Entry 7NS6 (electron microscopy, 3.18 A resolution); this record covers chains H and I of the 12 polymer chains in the assembly.

Chain H:
Name: Fu2 nanobody
Source organism: Vicugna pacos
Notes: antibody fragment or engineered binder
Sequence (145 residues; row label = number of the first residue in the row):
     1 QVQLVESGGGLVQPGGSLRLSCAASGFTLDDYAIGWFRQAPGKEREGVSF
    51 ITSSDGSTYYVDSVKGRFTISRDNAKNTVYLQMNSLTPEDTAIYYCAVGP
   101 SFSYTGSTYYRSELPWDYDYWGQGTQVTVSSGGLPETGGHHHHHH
Not modelled in the structure: 134-145
Disulfide bonds: C22-C96

Chain I:
Name: Spike glycoprotein, Fibritin
Source organism: Severe acute respiratory syndrome coronavirus 2
UniProt: chimeric construct of P0DTC2, P10104: residues 1-1208 from P0DTC2 (SPIKE_SARS2) positions 1-1208 (same numbers); residues 1211-1237 from P10104 positions 458-484 (UniProt number = residue number - 753)
Sequence (1288 residues; each row starts with the number of its first residue):
     1 MFVFLVLLPLVSSQCVNLTTRTQLPPAYTNSFTRGVYYPDKVFRSSVLHS
    51 TQDLFLPFFSNVTWFHAIHVSGTNGTKRFDNPVLPFNDGVYFASTEKSNI
   101 IRGWIFGTTLDSKTQSLLIVNNATNVVIKVCEFQFCNDPFLGVYYHKNNK
   151 SWMESEFRVYSSANNCTFEYVSQPFLMDLEGKQGNFKNLREFVFKNIDGY
   201 FKIYSKHTPINLVRDLPQGFSALEPLVDLPIGINITRFQTLLALHRSYLT
   251 PGDSSSGWTAGAAAYYVGYLQPRTFLLKYNENGTITDAVDCALDPLSETK
   301 CTLKSFTVEKGIYQTSNFRVQPTESIVRFPNITNLCPFGEVFNATRFASV
   351 YAWNRKRISNCVADYSVLYNSASFSTFKCYGVSPTKLNDLCFTNVYADSF
   401 VIRGDEVRQIAPGQTGKIADYNYKLPDDFTGCVIAWNSNNLDSKVGGNYN
   451 YLYRLFRKSNLKPFERDISTEIYQAGSTPCNGVEGFNCYFPLQSYGFQPT
   501 NGVGYQPYRVVVLSFELLHAPATVCGPKKSTNLVKNKCVNFNFNGLTGTG
   551 VLTESNKKFLPFQQFGRDIADTTDAVRDPQTLEILDITPCSFGGVSVITP
   601 GTNTSNQVAVLYQDVNCTEVPVAIHADQLTPTWRVYSTGSNVFQTRAGCL
   651 IGAEHVNNSYECDIPIGAGICASYQTQTNSPGSASSVASQSIIAYTMSLG
   701 AENSVAYSNNSIAIPTNFTISVTTEILPVSMTKTSVDCTMYICGDSTECS
   751 NLLLQYGSFCTQLNRALTGIAVEQDKNTQEVFAQVKQIYKTPPIKDFGGF
   801 NFSQILPDPSKPSKRSFIEDLLFNKVTLADAGFIKQYGDCLGDIAARDLI
   851 CAQKFNGLTVLPPLLTDEMIAQYTSALLAGTITSGWTFGAGAALQIPFPM
   901 QMAYRFNGIGVTQNVLYENQKLIANQFNSAIGKIQDSLSSTPSPLGKLQD
   951 VVNQNAQALNTLVKQLSSNFGAISSVLNDILSRLDPPEAEVQIDRLITGR
  1001 LQSLQTYVTQQLIRAAEIRASANLAATKMSECVLGQSKRVDFCGKGYHLM
  1051 SFPQSAPHGVVFLHVTYVPAQEKNFTTAPAICHDGKAHFPREGVFVSNGT
  1101 HWFVTQRNFYEPQIITTDNTFVSGNCDVVIGIVNNTVYDPLQPELDSFKE
  1151 ELDKYFKNHTSPDVDLGDISGINASVVNIQKEIDRLNEVAKNLNESLIDL
  1201 QELGKYEQGSGYIPEAPRDGQAYVRKDGEWVLLSTFLGRSLEVLFQGPGH
  1251 HHHHHHHSAWSHPQFEKGGGSGGGGSGGSAWSHPQFEK
Not modelled in the structure: 1-22, 71-75, 176-184, 248-251, 621-640, 675-690, 829-854, 1147-1288
Sequence notes: conflict G682 (Arg in P0DTC2), S683 (Arg in P0DTC2), S685 (Arg in P0DTC2), P899 (Ala in P0DTC2), P942 (Ala in P0DTC2), P944 (Ala in P0DTC2), P986 (Lys in P0DTC2), P987 (Val in P0DTC2), L1232 (Phe479 in P10104); linker (1209-1210); expression tag (1238-1288)
Disulfide bonds: C131-C166, C291-C301, C336-C361, C379-C432, C391-C525, C480-C488, C538-C590, C617-C649, C662-C671, C743-C749, C1032-C1043, C1082-C1126
Covalent attachments: N-acetylglucosamine (NAG) linked to N331, N343, N616, N709, N717, N801, N1074, N1098, N1134
Curated features (UniProtKB/Swiss-Prot):
  - region: N280 to C301 (Putative superantigen), R403 to D405 (Integrin-binding motif), N448 to F456 (Immunodominant HLA epitope recognized by the CD8+), P681, A684 (Putative superantigen), S816 to Y837 (Fusion peptide 1), K835 to F855 (Fusion peptide 2), D1163 to E1202 (Heptad repeat 2)
  - site: R815, S816 (Cleavage)
  - glycosylation: N17 (N-linked (GlcNAc...) (complex) asparagine), N61 (N-linked (GlcNAc...) (hybrid) asparagine), N74 (N-linked (GlcNAc...) (complex) asparagine), N122 (N-linked (GlcNAc...) (hybrid) asparagine), N149 (N-linked (GlcNAc...) (complex) asparagine), N165 (N-linked (GlcNAc...) (complex) asparagine), N234 (N-linked (GlcNAc...) (high mannose) asparagine), N282 (N-linked (GlcNAc...) (complex) asparagine), T323 (O-linked (GalNAc) threonine), S325 (O-linked (HexNAc...) serine), N331 (N-linked (GlcNAc...) (complex) asparagine), N343 (N-linked (GlcNAc...) (complex) asparagine), N603 (N-linked (GlcNAc...) (hybrid) asparagine), N616 (N-linked (GlcNAc...) (complex) asparagine), N657 (N-linked (GlcNAc...) (complex) asparagine), T676 (O-linked (GlcNAc...) threonine), T678 (O-linked (GlcNAc...) threonine), N709 (N-linked (GlcNAc...) (high mannose) asparagine), N717 (N-linked (GlcNAc...) (hybrid) asparagine), N801 (N-linked (GlcNAc...) (hybrid) asparagine) and 6 more in UniProt

Interface between chain H and chain I:
Residue-residue contacts (16):
  Q3(H) - F456(I)
  V5(H) - F456(I)  hydrophobic
  V5(H) - Y489(I)  hydrophobic
  S7(H) - Y489(I)
  Q39(H) - Y505(I)  hydrogen bond
  P41(H) - T500(I)
  P41(H) - N501(I)
  G42(H) - T500(I)  hydrogen bond (backbone-backbone)
  G42(H) - N501(I)
  G42(H) - G502(I)
  R45(H) - Y505(I)  hydrogen bond
  K76(H) - F486(I)
  T78(H) - F486(I)
  Q123(H) - L455(I)
  G124(H) - Q493(I)  hydrogen bond (backbone-side chain)
  Q126(H) - Y449(I)
Also at the interface, not in a pair above, chain H (16 interface residues in all): S21, A23, Y95, T125
Also at the interface, not in a pair above, chain I (13 interface residues in all): Y453, N487, Q498

In short:
16 residues of chain H and 13 residues of chain I are in contact, with 4 hydrogen bonds. Polar pairs include
Q39(H)-Y505(I), R45(H)-Y505(I) and G124(H)-Q493(I). N-acetylglucosamine is covalently linked to N331(I),
N343(I), N616(I), N709(I), N717(I) and N801(I) and 3 more.
Here chain H is Fu2 nanobody (Vicugna pacos) and chain I is Spike glycoprotein, Fibritin (Severe acute
respiratory syndrome coronavirus 2). Entry 7NS6 (SARS-CoV-2 Spike (dimers) in complex with six Fu2 nanobodies)
was determined by electron microscopy (same publication as 7NLL).
